8UY4 - chains A and E of the 5 polymer chains in the assembly; structure by electron microscopy, 3.08 A resolution.

[Chain A]
Protein: Tse15
Source organism: Acinetobacter baumannii AB307-0294
UniProtKB: A0A5K6CSR3 (A0A5K6CSR3_ACIB3); numbering as in UniProt (aligned over 2-1590)
Amino-acid sequence (1607 residues; row label = number of the first residue in the row; numbers below 1 keep their minus sign (Met-10 is residue -10)):
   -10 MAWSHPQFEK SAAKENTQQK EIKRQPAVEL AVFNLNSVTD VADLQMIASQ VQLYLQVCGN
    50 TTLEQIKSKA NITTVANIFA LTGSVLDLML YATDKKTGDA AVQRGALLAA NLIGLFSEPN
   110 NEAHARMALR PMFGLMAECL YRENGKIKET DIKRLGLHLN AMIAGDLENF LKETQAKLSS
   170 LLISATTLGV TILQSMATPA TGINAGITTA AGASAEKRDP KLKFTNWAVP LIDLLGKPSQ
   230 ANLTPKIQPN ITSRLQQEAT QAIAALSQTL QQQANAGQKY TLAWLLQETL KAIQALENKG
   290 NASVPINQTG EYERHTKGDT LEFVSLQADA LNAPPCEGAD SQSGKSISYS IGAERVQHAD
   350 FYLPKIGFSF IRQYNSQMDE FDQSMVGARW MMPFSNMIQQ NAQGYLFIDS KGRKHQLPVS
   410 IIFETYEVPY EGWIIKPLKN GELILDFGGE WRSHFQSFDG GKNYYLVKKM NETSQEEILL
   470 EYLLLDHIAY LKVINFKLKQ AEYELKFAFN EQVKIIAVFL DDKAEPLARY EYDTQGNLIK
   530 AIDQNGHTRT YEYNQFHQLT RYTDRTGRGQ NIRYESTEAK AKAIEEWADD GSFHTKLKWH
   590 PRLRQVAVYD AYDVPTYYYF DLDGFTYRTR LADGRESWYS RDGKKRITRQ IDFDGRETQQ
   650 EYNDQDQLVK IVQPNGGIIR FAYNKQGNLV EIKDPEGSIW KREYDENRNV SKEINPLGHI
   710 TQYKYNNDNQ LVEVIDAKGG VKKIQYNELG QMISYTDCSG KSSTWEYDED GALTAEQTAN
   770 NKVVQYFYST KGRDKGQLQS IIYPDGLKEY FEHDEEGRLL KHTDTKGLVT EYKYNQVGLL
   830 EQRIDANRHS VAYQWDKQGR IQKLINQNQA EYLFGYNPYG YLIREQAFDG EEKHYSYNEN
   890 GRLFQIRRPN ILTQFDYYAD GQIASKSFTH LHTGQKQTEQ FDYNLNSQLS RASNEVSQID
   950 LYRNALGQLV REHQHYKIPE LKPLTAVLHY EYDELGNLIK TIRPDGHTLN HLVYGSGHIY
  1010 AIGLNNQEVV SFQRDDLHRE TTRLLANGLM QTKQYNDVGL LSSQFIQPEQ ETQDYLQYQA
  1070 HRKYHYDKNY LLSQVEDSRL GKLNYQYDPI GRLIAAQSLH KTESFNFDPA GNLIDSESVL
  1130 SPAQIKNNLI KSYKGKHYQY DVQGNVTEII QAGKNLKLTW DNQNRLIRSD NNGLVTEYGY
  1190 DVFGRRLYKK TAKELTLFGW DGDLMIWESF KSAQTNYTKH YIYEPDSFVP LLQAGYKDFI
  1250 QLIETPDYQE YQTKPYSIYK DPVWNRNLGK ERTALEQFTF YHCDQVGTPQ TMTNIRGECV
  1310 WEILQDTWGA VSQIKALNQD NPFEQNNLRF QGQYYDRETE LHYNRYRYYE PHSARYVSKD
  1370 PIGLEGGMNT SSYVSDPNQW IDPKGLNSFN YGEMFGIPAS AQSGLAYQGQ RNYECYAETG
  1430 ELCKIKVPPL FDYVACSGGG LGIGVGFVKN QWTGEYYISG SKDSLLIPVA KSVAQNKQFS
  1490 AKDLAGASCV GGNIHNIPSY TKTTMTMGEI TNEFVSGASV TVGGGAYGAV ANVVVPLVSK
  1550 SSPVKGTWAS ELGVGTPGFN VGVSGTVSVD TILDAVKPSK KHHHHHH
Not modelled in the structure: -10 to 13, 190-203, 288-297, 334, 1256-1266, 1396-1596
Sequence notes: initiating methionine (-10); expression tag (-9 to 1, 1591-1596)
Reported in the primary citation:
  - contacts within the chain: Ser335-Glu343 (hydrogen bond)
  - catalytic residues: Glu343, Asp1369, Asp1391
  - mutagenesis - E343A, D1369N/D1391N: abolished catalytic activity
  - mutagenesis - K334A/S335A: decreased catalytic activity

[Chain E]
Protein: Tse15 toxin peptide (polyUNK)
Source organism: Acinetobacter baumannii AB307-0294
Amino-acid sequence (44 residues; each row starts with the number of its first residue; X marks 44 residues of unknown identity (built as UNK)):
     3 XXXXXXXXXX XXXXXXXXXX XXXXXXXXXX XXXXXXXXXX XXXX

[Chain A / chain E interface]
Chain A residues in contact with chain E, 47 residues: Pro324, Cys325, Tyr351, Gly356, Phe383, Ser399, Lys400, Trp422, Phe436, Trp440, Lys458, Ile467, Phe614, Tyr628, Arg630, Lys634, Arg635, Ile636, Gln639, Gln649, Tyr651, Leu657, Ile660, Phe670, Ile681, Asp683, Trp689, Arg691, Glu702, Tyr884, Leu892, Phe904, Ile912, Lys915, Phe930, Gln937, Leu938, Leu950, Arg952, Leu955, Gly956, Gln957, Leu958, Tyr981, Phe1192, Tyr1355, Pro1370

[In short]
Chain A and chain E make no direct contact in this assembly. The paper reports catalytic residues Glu343(A),
Asp1369(A) and Asp1391(A); E343A and D1369N/D1391N of chain A abolish catalytic activity.
Chain A is Tse15 and chain E is Tse15 toxin peptide (polyUNK), both from Acinetobacter baumannii AB307-0294;
the structure, Acinetobacter baumannii Tse15 Rhs effector, was determined by electron microscopy (same
publication as 8UXT).
